3OIN - chains A and C of the 3 polymer chains in the assembly; structure by X-ray diffraction, 1.90 A resolution.

# Chain A
Protein: Ribosomal RNA small subunit methyltransferase NEP1
Organism: Saccharomyces cerevisiae
Notes: EC 2.1.1.260
UniProtKB: Q06287 (NEP1_YEAST); numbering as in UniProt (aligned over 1-252)
Amino-acid sequence (253 residues; row label = number of the first residue in the row; numbering starts at 0):
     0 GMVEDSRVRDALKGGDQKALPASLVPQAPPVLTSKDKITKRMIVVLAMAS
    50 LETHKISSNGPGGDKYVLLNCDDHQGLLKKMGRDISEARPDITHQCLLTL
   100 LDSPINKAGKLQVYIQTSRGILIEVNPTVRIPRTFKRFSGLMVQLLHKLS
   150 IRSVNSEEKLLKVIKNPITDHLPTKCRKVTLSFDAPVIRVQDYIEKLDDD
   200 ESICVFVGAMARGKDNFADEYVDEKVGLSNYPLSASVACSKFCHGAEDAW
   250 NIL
Disordered / not traced: 0-27, 56-63
Modified positions: Cys70 (S-acetyl-cysteine; SCY)
Construct notes: expression tag (0)
Swiss-Prot annotation at these positions:
  - binding site (S-adenosyl-L-methionine): Leu180, Gly207, Gly212 to Asp214, Leu227 to Leu232
  - site: Arg88 (Interaction with substrate rRNA), Asp90 (Stabilizes Arg-88), Arg129 (Interaction with substrate rRNA), Arg132 (Interaction with substrate rRNA), Arg136 (Interaction with substrate rRNA)
Reported in the primary citation:
  - binding site for the 14-nt RNA strand (chain C): Arg88, Ile91, Gln94, Thr127, Val128, Arg129, Arg132, Arg136, Leu140, Gln143, Arg211, Ser233
  - contacts within the chain: Arg88-Asp90, Asp101-Arg132
  - catalytic residues: Arg88, Arg132 (proposed by the authors, not directly observed)
  - binding site for S-adenosylhomocysteine: Asp214

# Chain C
Molecule: 14-nt RNA strand
Sequence (14 nucleotides; row label = number of the first residue in the row):
     1 GGGCUUCAACGCCC
Bound ions: Mg2+ near G3 (its only coordinating residue here)

# How chain A and chain C interact
Contacting residue pairs (29; chain A residue first):
  Thr127(A) - A8(C)  hydrogen bond to the base
  Val128(A) - A8(C)  base contact
  Val128(A) - A9(C)  base contact
  Arg129(A) - C7(C)  salt bridge to the phosphate
  Arg129(A) - A8(C)  salt bridge to the phosphate
  Arg129(A) - A9(C)  hydrogen bond to the base
  Ile130(A) - C7(C)  sugar contact
  Ile130(A) - A9(C)  base contact
  Pro131(A) - C7(C)  sugar contact
  Pro131(A) - A9(C)  base contact
  Arg132(A) - U6(C)  hydrogen bond to the base
  Arg132(A) - C7(C)  salt bridge to the phosphate
  Thr133(A) - C7(C)  hydrogen bond to the base
  Lys135(A) - G11(C)  hydrogen bond to the phosphate
  Lys135(A) - C12(C)  salt bridge to the phosphate
  Arg136(A) - U5(C)  hydrogen bond to the base
  Arg136(A) - C7(C)  hydrogen bond to the sugar
  Arg136(A) - C10(C)  hydrogen bond to the sugar
  Arg136(A) - G11(C)  hydrogen bond to the base
  Gly139(A) - C10(C)  hydrogen bond to the sugar
  Leu140(A) - A9(C)  sugar contact
  Leu140(A) - C10(C)  hydrogen bond to the sugar
  Gln143(A) - A9(C)  hydrogen bond to the sugar
  Gln143(A) - C10(C)  hydrogen bond to the phosphate
  Ile150(A) - A9(C)  base contact
  Arg151(A) - A8(C)  sugar contact
  Ser152(A) - A8(C)  base contact
  Leu159(A) - A8(C)  base contact
  Leu159(A) - A9(C)  base contact

# Summary
The interface between chain A and chain C involves 16 residues on one side and 8 on the other; the contacts
include 13 hydrogen bonds and 4 salt bridges. Polar pairs include Thr127(A)-A8(C), Arg129(A)-A9(C) and
Arg132(A)-U6(C). The paper reports catalytic residues Arg88(A) and Arg132(A); a binding site for the 14-nt RNA
strand (chain C) at Arg88(A), Ile91(A) and Gln94(A) among others.
Here chain A is Ribosomal RNA small subunit methyltransferase NEP1 (Saccharomyces cerevisiae) and chain C is a
14-nt RNA strand. Entry 3OIN (Crystal structure of Saccharomyces cerevisiae Nep1/Emg1 bound to
S-adenosylhomocysteine and 1 molecule of cognate RNA) was determined by X-ray diffraction (same publication as
3O7B).
